PDB entry 1YAM | X-ray diffraction, 1.80 A resolution | chain A

== Chain A ==
Protein: Lysozyme
Organism: Homo sapiens
Notes: EC 3.2.1.17
Reference sequence: P61626 (LYSC_HUMAN); residues 1-130 here correspond to UniProt positions 19-148 (UniProt number = residue number + 18)
Chain sequence (130 residues; numbered 1 to 130; the number before each row is that of its first residue):
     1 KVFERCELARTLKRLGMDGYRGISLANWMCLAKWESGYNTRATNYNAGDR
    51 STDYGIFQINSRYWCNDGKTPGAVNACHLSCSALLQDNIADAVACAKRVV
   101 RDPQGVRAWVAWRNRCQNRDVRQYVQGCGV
Differences from the reference sequence: engineered mutation Val-106 (Ile124 in P61626)
UniProt features mapped onto this chain:
  - active site: Glu-35, Asp-53
Disulfide bonds: Cys-6/Cys-128, Cys-30/Cys-116, Cys-65/Cys-81, Cys-77/Cys-95
Ion coordination: Na+: Ser-61, Cys-65, Val-74

== Overview ==
The Na+ site is built by Ser-61, Cys-65 and Val-74. Curated annotation (UniProt) lists active-site residues
Glu-35 and Asp-53.
Chain A is Lysozyme (Homo sapiens); the structure, Contribution of hydrophobic residues to the stability of
human lysozyme: calorimetric studies and X-ray structural analysis ..., was determined by X-ray diffraction
together with 1YAN, 1YAO, 1YAP and 1YAQ from the same study.
